8IQF - chains A and C of the 10 polymer chains in the assembly; structure by electron microscopy, 4.60 A resolution (low resolution: residue-level contacts below are approximate; hydrogen-bond / salt-bridge calls are withheld).

Chain A:
Name: Chromatin assembly factor 1 subunit A
Source organism: Homo sapiens
Reference sequence: Q13111 (CAF1A_HUMAN); residues 1-956 here = UniProt positions 1-956
Amino-acid sequence (956 residues; numbered 1 to 956; the number before each row is that of its first residue):
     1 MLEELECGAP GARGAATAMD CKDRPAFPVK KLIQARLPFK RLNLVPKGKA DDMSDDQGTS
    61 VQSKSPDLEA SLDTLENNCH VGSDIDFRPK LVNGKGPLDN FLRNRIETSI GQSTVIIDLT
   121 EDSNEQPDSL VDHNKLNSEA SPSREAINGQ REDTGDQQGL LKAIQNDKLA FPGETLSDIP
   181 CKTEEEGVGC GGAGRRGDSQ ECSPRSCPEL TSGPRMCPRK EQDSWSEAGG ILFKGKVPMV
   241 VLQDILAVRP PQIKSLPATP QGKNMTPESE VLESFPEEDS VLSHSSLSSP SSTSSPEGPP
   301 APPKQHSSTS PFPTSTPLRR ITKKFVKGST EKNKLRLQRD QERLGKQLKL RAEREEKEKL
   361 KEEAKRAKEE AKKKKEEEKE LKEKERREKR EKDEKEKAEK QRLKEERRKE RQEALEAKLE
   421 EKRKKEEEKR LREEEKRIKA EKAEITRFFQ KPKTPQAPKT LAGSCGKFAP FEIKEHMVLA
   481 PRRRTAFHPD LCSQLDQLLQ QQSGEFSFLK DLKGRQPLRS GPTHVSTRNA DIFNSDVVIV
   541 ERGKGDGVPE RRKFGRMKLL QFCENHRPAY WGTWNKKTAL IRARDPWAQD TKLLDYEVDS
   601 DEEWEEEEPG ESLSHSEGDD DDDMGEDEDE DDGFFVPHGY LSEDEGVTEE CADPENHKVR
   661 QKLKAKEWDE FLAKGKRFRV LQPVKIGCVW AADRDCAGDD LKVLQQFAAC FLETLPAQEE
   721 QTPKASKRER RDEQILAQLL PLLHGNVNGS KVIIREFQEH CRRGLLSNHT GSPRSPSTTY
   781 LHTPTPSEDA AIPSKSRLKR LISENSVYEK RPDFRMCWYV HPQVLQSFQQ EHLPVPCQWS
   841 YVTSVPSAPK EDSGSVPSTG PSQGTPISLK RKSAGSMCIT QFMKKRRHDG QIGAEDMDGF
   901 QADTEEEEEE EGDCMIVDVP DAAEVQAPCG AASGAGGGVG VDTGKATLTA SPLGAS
Disordered / not traced: 1-490, 501-548, 714-956
Swiss-Prot annotation at these positions:
  - region: Ser642 to Phe678 (Necessary for homodimerization and competence for chromatin assembly)
  - motif: Phe233 to Leu246 (PxVxL motif)
  - modified residue: Ser65 (Phosphoserine), Ser123 (Phosphoserine), Ser138 (Phosphoserine), Ser141 (Phosphoserine), Ser143 (Phosphoserine), Ser206 (Phosphoserine), Ser224 (Phosphoserine), Ser310 (Phosphoserine), Thr722 (Phosphothreonine), Ser772 (Phosphoserine), Ser775 (Phosphoserine), Ser803 (Phosphoserine), Thr865 (Phosphothreonine), Ser868 (Phosphoserine), Ser873 (Phosphoserine), Ser951 (Phosphoserine)
  - cross-link: Lys182 (Glycyl lysine isopeptide (Lys-Gly) (interchain with G-Cter in SUMO1))
  - mutagenesis: Val240 (V240E: Abolishes interaction with CBX5; when associated with E-242), Leu242 (L242E: Abolishes interaction with CBX5; when associated with E-240)

Chain C:
Name: Histone-binding protein RBBP4
Source organism: Homo sapiens
Reference sequence: Q09028 (RBBP4_HUMAN); residues 1-425 here = UniProt positions 1-425
Amino-acid sequence (425 residues; row label = number of the first residue in the row):
     1 MADKEAAFDD AVEERVINEE YKIWKKNTPF LYDLVMTHAL EWPSLTAQWL PDVTRPEGKD
    61 FSIHRLVLGT HTSDEQNHLV IASVQLPNDD AQFDASHYDS EKGEFGGFGS VSGKIEIEIK
   121 INHEGEVNRA RYMPQNPCII ATKTPSSDVL VFDYTKHPSK PDPSGECNPD LRLRGHQKEG
   181 YGLSWNPNLS GHLLSASDDH TICLWDISAV PKEGKVVDAK TIFTGHTAVV EDVSWHLLHE
   241 SLFGSVADDQ KLMIWDTRSN NTSKPSHSVD AHTAEVNCLS FNPYSEFILA TGSADKTVAL
   301 WDLRNLKLKL HSFESHKDEI FQVQWSPHNE TILASSGTDR RLNVWDLSKI GEEQSPEDAE
   361 DGPPELLFIH GGHTAKISDF SWNPNEPWVI CSVSEDNIMQ VWQMAENIYN DEDPEGSVDP
   421 EGQGS
Disordered / not traced: 1-10, 412-425
Swiss-Prot annotation at these positions:
  - modified residue: Ala2 (N-acetylalanine), Lys4 (N6-acetyllysine), Ser110 (Phosphoserine), Lys160 (N6-acetyllysine), Ser355 (Phosphoserine)
  - cross-link (Glycyl lysine isopeptide (Lys-Gly)): Lys4 (interchain with G-Cter in SUMO2), Lys160 (interchain with G-Cter in SUMO2)
  - mutagenesis: Val35 (V35A: Loss of interaction with ARMC12), Pro43 (P43A: Loss of interaction with ZNF827 and loss of localization to telomeres; when associated with A-73), Ser73 (S73A: Loss of interaction with ZNF827 and loss of localization to telomeres; when associated with A-43), Glu126 to Asn128 (Loss of interaction with ZNF827), Glu126 (E126A: Loss of interaction with ZNF827 and loss of localization to telomeres; when associated with A-128 and A-179), Asn128 (N128A: Loss of interaction with ZNF827 and loss of localization to telomeres; when associated with A-126 and A-179), Glu179 (E179A: Loss of interaction with ZNF827 and loss of localization to telomeres; when associated with A-126 and A-128), Tyr181 (Y181A: Loss of interaction with ZNF827 and loss of localization to telomeres), Glu231 (E231A: Decreased interaction with ZNF827; when associated with A-277), Asn277 (N277A: Decreased interaction with ZNF827; when associated with A-231), Glu395 (E395A: Decreased interaction with ZNF827)

Chain A / chain C interface:
Contacting residue pairs (17):
  Met557(A) - Asp33(C)
  Met557(A) - Gln92(C)
  Lys558(A) - Asp33(C)
  Leu559(A) - Asp33(C)
  Leu559(A) - Leu34(C)
  Leu559(A) - Val35(C)
  Leu560(A) - Val35(C)
  Gln561(A) - Val35(C)
  Gln561(A) - Thr37(C)
  Cys563(A) - Thr37(C)
  Ala569(A) - Phe108(C)
  Trp571(A) - Gly106(C)
  Trp571(A) - Gly107(C)
  Trp571(A) - Phe108(C)
  Gly572(A) - Gly106(C)
  Thr573(A) - Phe105(C)
  Ala583(A) - Ile369(C)
Other interface residues (no listed pair), chain A (15 interface residues in all): Leu498, Leu499, Phe562, Tyr570
Other interface residues (no listed pair), chain C (15 interface residues in all): Met36, Gly109, Leu303, Arg304, Phe368

Overview:
Chain A and chain C each contribute 15 residues to their interface. Curated annotation (UniProt) lists 2
mutagenesis sites on chain A; 11 mutagenesis sites on chain C.
Here chain A is Chromatin assembly factor 1 subunit A and chain C is Histone-binding protein RBBP4, both from
Homo sapiens. Entry 8IQF (Cryo-EM structure of the dimeric human CAF1-H3-H4 complex) was determined by
electron microscopy (same publication as 7Y5K, 7Y5L, 7Y5O, 7Y5U, 7Y5V, 7Y5W and 4 further entries).
